PDB entry 6PVU | X-ray diffraction, 1.49 A resolution | chain A

Chain A:
Molecule: Ribonuclease pancreatic
Notes: EC 4.6.1.18
UniProt: P61823 (RNAS1_BOVIN); residues 1-124 here correspond to UniProt positions 27-150 (UniProt number = residue number + 26)
Amino-acid sequence (124 residues; numbered 1 to 124; the number before each row is that of its first residue):
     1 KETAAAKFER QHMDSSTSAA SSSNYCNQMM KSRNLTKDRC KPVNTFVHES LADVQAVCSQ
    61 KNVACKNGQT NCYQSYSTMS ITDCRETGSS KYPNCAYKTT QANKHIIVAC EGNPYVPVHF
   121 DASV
Cystine bridges: Cys26-Cys84, Cys40-Cys95, Cys58-Cys110, Cys65-Cys72
Ligand contacts: hexametaphosphate (P0S; 2,4,6,8,10,12-hexahydroxy-2lambda~5~,4lambda~5~,6lambda~5~,8lambda~5~,10lambda~5~,12lambda~5~-cyclohexaphosphoxane-2,4,6,8,10,12-hexone): Lys7, Gln11, His12, Arg39, Lys41, Pro42, Val43, Asn44, Val118, His119, Phe120
Curated features (UniProtKB/Swiss-Prot):
  - active site: His12 (Proton acceptor), His119 (Proton donor)
  - binding site (substrate): Lys7, Arg10, Lys41 to Thr45, Lys66, Arg85
  - glycosylation: Lys1 (N-linked (Glc) (glycation) lysine), Lys7 (N-linked (Glc) (glycation) lysine), Asn34 (N-linked (GlcNAc...) asparagine), Lys37 (N-linked (Glc) (glycation) lysine), Lys41 (N-linked (Glc) (glycation) lysine)

Overview:
Chain A binds hexametaphosphate. UniProt lists active-site residues His12 and His119 and 9 substrate-binding
residues.
Chain A is Ribonuclease pancreatic; the structure, RNase A in complex with hexametaphosphate, was determined
by X-ray diffraction, deposited together with 6PVV, 6PVW and 6PVX.
